PDB entry 3L7R | X-ray diffraction, 2.40 A resolution | chain A

== Chain A ==
Molecule: 5-methyltetrahydropteroyltriglutamate--homocysteine methyltransferase
From: Streptococcus mutans
Notes: EC 2.1.1.14
UniProt: Q8CWX6 (METE_STRMU); residue numbers follow UniProt; this construct covers 1-745
Sequence (779 residues; each row starts with the number of its first residue; numbers below 1 keep their minus sign (Met-33 is residue -33)):
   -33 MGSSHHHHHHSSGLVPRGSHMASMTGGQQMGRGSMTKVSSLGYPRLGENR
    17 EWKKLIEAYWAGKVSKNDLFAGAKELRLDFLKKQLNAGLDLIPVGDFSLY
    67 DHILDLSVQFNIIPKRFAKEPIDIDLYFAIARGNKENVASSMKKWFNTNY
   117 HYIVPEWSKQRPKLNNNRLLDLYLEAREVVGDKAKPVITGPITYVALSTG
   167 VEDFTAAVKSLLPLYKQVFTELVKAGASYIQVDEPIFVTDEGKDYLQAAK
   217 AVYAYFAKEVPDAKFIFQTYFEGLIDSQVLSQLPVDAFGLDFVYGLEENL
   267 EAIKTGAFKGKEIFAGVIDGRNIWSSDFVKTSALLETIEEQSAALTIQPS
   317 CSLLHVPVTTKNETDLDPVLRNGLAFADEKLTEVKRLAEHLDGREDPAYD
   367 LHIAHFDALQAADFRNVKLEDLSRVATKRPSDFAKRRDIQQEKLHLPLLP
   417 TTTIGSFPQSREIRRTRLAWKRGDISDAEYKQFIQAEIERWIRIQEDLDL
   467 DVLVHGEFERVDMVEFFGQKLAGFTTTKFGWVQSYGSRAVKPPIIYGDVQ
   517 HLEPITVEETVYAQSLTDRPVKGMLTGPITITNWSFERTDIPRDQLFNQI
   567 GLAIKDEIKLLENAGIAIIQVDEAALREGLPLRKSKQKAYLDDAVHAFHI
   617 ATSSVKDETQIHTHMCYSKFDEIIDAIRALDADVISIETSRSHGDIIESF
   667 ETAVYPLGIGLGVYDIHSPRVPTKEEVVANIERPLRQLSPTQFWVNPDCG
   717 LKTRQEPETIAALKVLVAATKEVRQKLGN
Not modelled in the structure: -33 to 0, 427-428, 434, 437-438, 685-686, 744-745
Sequence notes: expression tag (-33 to 0)
UniProt features mapped onto this chain:
  - active site: His683 (Proton donor)
  - binding site (5-methyltetrahydropteroyltri-L-glutamate): Lys19, Asn115, Asp478, Tyr501, Arg504, Ala505, Trp550
  - binding site (L-homocysteine): Ile420 to Ser422, Glu473, Asp588
  - binding site (L-methionine): Ile420 to Ser422, Glu473, Asp588
  - binding site (Zn(2+)): His630, Cys632, Glu654, Cys715
Disulfide bonds: Cys632-Cys715
Metal / ion sites: Zn2+ site 1 near His117 (its only coordinating residue here); Zn2+ site 2 near His356 (its only coordinating residue here); Zn2+ site 3 near His612 (its only coordinating residue here)

== In short ==
UniProt lists active-site residue His683, 7 residues binding 5-methyltetrahydropteroyltri-L-glutamate, 5
L-homocysteine-binding residues and 5 L-methionine-binding residues.
Chain A is 5-methyltetrahydropteroyltriglutamate--homocysteine methyltransferase (Streptococcus mutans); the
structure, crystal structure of MetE from streptococcus mutans, was determined by X-ray diffraction together
with 3T0C from the same study.
